PDB entry 5ABF | X-ray diffraction, 2.10 A resolution | chain A

== Chain A ==
Name: O-glcnacase BT_4395
From: Bacteroides thetaiotaomicron
Notes: EC 3.2.1.169
UniProtKB: Q89ZI2 (OGA_BACTN); residues 1-716 here correspond to UniProt positions 22-737 (UniProt number = residue number + 21)
Chain sequence (726 residues; numbered -9 to 716; the number before each row is that of its first residue; numbers below 1 keep their minus sign (Met-9 is residue -9)):
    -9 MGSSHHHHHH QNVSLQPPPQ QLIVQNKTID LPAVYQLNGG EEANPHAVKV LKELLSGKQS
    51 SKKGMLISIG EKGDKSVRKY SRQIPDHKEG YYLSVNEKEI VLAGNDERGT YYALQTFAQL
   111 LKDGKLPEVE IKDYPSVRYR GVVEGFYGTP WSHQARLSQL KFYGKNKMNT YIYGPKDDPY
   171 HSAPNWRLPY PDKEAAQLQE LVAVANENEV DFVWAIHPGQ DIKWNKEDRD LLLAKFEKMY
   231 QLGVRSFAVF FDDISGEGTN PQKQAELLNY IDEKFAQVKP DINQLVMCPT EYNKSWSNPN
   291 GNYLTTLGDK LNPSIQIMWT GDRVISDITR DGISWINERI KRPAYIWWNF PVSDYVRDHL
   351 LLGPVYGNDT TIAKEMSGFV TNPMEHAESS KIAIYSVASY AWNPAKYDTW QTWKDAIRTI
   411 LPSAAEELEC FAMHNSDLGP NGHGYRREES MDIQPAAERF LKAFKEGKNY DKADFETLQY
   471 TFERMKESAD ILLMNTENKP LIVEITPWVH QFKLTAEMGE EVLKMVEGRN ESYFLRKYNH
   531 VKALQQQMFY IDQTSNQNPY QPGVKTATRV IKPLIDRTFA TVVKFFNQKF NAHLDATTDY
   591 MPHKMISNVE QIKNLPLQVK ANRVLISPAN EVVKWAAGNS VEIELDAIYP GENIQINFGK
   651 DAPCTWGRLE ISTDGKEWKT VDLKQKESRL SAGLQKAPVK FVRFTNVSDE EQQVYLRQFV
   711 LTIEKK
Unresolved in the structure: -9 to 3, 599-603, 618-630, 647-656, 675-680, 694-708, 716
Construct notes: expression tag (-9 to 0)
Swiss-Prot annotation at these positions:
  - active site: Asp243 (Proton donor)
  - binding site (a protein): Gly135, Lys166, Asp242, Tyr282, Trp337 to Asn339, Asp344, Asn372
Ligand contacts: XRJ (2-[(2S,3R,4R,5R)-5-(hydroxymethyl)-3,4-bis(oxidanyl)-1-pentyl-pyrrolidin-2-yl]-N-methyl-ethanamide): Gly135, Phe136, Tyr137, Lys166, Asp242, Asp243, Cys278, Tyr282, Trp286, Thr310, Val314, Ile315, Trp337, Asn339, Val342, Asp344, Tyr345, Asn372, His433
From the paper describing this entry:
  - binding site for XRJ: Gly135

== In short ==
Bound to chain A: compound XRJ. From UniProt: active-site residue Asp243 and 9 protein-binding residues. The
paper reports a binding site for XRJ at Gly135.
Chain A is O-glcnacase BT_4395 (Bacteroides thetaiotaomicron); the structure, Structure of GH84 with ligand,
was determined by X-ray diffraction (same publication as 5ABE, 5ABG and 5ABH).
